8JO2 - chains 1 and H of the 10 polymer chains in the assembly; structure by electron microscopy, 2.74 A resolution.

[Chain 1]
Molecule: 65-nt DNA strand
Sequence (65 nucleotides; numbered -51 to 14; 1 number in that range is skipped by the numbering (no residue carries it; nothing is unmodelled there); the number before each row is that of its first residue; numbers below 1 keep their minus sign (DA-51 is residue -51)):
   -51 AGAAATATTA ATTTCTTAAT ATTATCCTAA GCAAGGTCGT ATAATGTGTG C
     1 AGTCTGACGC GGCG

[Chain H]
Name: DNA-binding transcriptional regulator BasR
Organism: Klebsiella pneumoniae JM45
UniProtKB: A0A0R4I965 (A0A0R4I965_KLEPN); numbering as in UniProt (aligned over 1-226)
Sequence (226 residues; each row starts with the number of its first residue):
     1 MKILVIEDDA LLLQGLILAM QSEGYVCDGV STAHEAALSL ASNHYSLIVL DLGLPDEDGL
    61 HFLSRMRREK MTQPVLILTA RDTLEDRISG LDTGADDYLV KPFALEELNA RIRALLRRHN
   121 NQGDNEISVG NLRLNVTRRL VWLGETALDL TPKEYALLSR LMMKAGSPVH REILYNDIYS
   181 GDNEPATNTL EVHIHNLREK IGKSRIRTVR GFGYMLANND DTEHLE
Not modelled in the structure: 220-226
From the paper describing this entry:
  - conformationally variable residues (domain motion): Asn188
  - mutagenesis - N188A: abolished signaling
  - mutagenesis - R160A, E172A, E172K, D182A, D182K, E184A, E184K: increased signaling
  - mutagenesis - K164A, H170A: unchanged signaling
  - binding site for the 65-nt DNA strand (chain 1): Asn188

[Chain 1 / chain H interface]
Residue-residue contacts - 19 pairs, chain 1 then chain H:
  DA-41(1) - Thr151(H)  phosphate contact
  DA-41(1) - Pro152(H)  sugar contact
  DT-40(1) - Thr151(H)  hydrogen bond to the phosphate
  DT-40(1) - Lys153(H)  phosphate contact
  DT-40(1) - Tyr179(H)  phosphate contact
  DT-39(1) - Lys153(H)  salt bridge to the phosphate
  DT-39(1) - Tyr179(H)  hydrogen bond to the phosphate
  DT-39(1) - Pro185(H)  sugar contact
  DT-39(1) - Thr187(H)  sugar contact
  DT-39(1) - Thr189(H)  sugar contact
  DT-38(1) - Pro185(H)  phosphate contact
  DT-38(1) - Ala186(H)  hydrogen bond to the phosphate
  DT-38(1) - Thr187(H)  hydrogen bond to the phosphate
  DT-38(1) - Asn188(H)  base contact
  DC-37(1) - Thr187(H)  phosphate contact
  DC-37(1) - Asn188(H)  hydrogen bond to the base
  DT-36(1) - Asn188(H)  hydrogen bond to the base
  DA-31(1) - Arg210(H)  base contact
  DT-30(1) - Arg210(H)  hydrogen bond to the sugar
Interface residues without a listed pair, chain 1 (9 interface residues in all): DT-32
Interface residues without a listed pair, chain H (13 interface residues in all): Asp149, Val192, His193

[In short]
The interface between chain 1 and chain H involves 9 residues on one side and 13 on the other; the contacts
include 7 hydrogen bonds and 1 salt bridge. Among the polar pairs are DC-37(1)-Asn188(H), DT-36(1)-Asn188(H)
and DT-30(1)-Arg210(H). The paper reports a binding site for the 65-nt DNA strand (chain 1) at Asn188(H);
R160A, E172A and E172K of chain H, among others, increase signaling; 10 substitutions were tested in all.
Here chain 1 is a 65-nt DNA strand and chain H is DNA-binding transcriptional regulator BasR (Klebsiella
pneumoniae JM45). Entry 8JO2 (Structural basis of transcriptional activation by the OmpR/PhoB-family response
regulator PmrA) was determined by electron microscopy.
